Entry 2XCR (X-ray diffraction, 3.50 A resolution); this record covers chains B and D of the 4 polymer chains in the assembly.

== Chain B (and D) ==
Molecule: DNA gyrase subunit B, DNA gyrase subunit A
From: Staphylococcus aureus
Notes: EC 5.99.1.3; fragment: c-terminal 27kda domain, residues 410-644, n-terminal 56kda domain, residues 2-491; chain D of this document is another copy of the same molecule, construct and numbering; everything in this record applies to it too
UniProtKB: chimeric construct of P66937, Q99XG5: residues 410-644 from P66937 (GYRB_STAAN) positions 410-644 (same numbers); residues 1002-1491 from Q99XG5 positions 2-491 (UniProt number = residue number - 1000)
Chain sequence (726 residues; row label = number of the first residue in the row; note: 357 numbers in that range are skipped by the numbering (no residue carries them; nothing is unmodelled there)):
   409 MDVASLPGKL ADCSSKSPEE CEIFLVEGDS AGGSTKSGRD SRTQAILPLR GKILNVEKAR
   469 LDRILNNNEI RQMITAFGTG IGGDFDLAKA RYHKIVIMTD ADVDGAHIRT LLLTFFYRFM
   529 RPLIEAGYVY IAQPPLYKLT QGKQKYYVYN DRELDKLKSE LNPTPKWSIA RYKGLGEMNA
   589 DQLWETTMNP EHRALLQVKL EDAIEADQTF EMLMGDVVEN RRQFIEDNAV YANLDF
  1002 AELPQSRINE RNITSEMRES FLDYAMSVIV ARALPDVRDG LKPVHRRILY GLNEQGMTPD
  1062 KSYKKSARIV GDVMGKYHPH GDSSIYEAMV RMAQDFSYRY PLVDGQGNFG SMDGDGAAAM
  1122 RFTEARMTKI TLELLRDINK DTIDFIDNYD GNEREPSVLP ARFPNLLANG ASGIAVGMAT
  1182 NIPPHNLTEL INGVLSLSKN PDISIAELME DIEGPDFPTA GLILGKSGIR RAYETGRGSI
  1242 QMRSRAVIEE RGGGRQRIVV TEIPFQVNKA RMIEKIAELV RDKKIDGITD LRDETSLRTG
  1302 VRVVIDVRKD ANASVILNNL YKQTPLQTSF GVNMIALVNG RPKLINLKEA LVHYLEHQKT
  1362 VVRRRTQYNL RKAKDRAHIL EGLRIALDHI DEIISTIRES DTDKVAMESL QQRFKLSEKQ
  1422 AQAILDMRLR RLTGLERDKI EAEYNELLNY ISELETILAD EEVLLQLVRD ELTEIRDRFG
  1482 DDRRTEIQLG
Disordered / not traced: 409-416 (chain D: 409-415)
Sequence notes: expression tag (409); engineered mutation Phe1123 (Tyr123 in Q99XG5)
Small-molecule neighbours: RXV (6-methoxy-4-(2-{4-[([1,3]oxathiolo[5,4-c]pyridin-6-ylmethyl)amino]piperidin-1-yl}ethyl)quinoline-3-carbonitrile): Ala1068, Gly1072, Asp1083, Met1121
Swiss-Prot annotation at these positions:
  - binding site (Mg(2+)): Glu435, Asp508, Asp510
  - site (Interaction with DNA): Lys460, Asn463

== Chain B / chain D interface ==
Pairs across the interface (107):
  Ser438(B) - Asn1109(D)  hydrogen bond (backbone-side chain)
  Ser438(B) - Ala1119(D)
  Ser438(B) - Ala1120(D)
  Ser438(B) - Phe1123(D)
  Gly441(B) - Asn1109(D)
  Ser442(B) - Asn1109(D)
  Lys444(B) - Asp1116(D)  salt bridge
  Ser445(B) - Leu1298(D)
  Gly446(B) - Arg1299(D)  hydrogen bond (backbone-side chain)
  Arg447(B) - Arg1299(D)  hydrogen bond (backbone-side chain)
  Asp448(B) - Arg1299(D)  salt bridge
  Ser449(B) - Thr1296(D)  hydrogen bond (side chain-backbone)
  Gly582(B) - Phe1123(D)
  Gly584(B) - Gly1108(D)
  Gly584(B) - Asn1109(D)  hydrogen bond (backbone-backbone)
  Glu585(B) - Lys1066(D)  salt bridge
  Glu585(B) - Phe1123(D)
  Glu585(B) - Glu1125(D)
  Asn587(B) - Gly1106(D)
  Asn587(B) - Gln1107(D)  hydrogen bond
  Asn587(B) - Gly1108(D)
  Ala588(B) - Leu1298(D)
  Asp589(B) - Leu1298(D)
  Trp592(B) - Arg1299(D)
  Ser1063(B) - Asn1153(D)
  Lys1066(B) - Glu585(D)  salt bridge
  Lys1066(B) - Gly1076(D)
  Lys1066(B) - Tyr1150(D)
  Ala1068(B) - Gly1072(D)
  Arg1069(B) - Gly1072(D)
  Arg1069(B) - Lys1077(D)
  Gly1072(B) - Ala1068(D)
  Gly1072(B) - Arg1069(D)  hydrogen bond (backbone-backbone)
  Met1075(B) - Ala1068(D)  hydrophobic
  Met1075(B) - Arg1122(D)
  Lys1077(B) - Arg1069(D)
  Gly1106(B) - Asn587(D)
  Gln1107(B) - Tyr580(D)
  Gln1107(B) - Glu585(D)
  Gln1107(B) - Asn587(D)  hydrogen bond
  Gln1107(B) - Gln590(D)
  Gly1108(B) - Gly584(D)
  Gly1108(B) - Asn587(D)  hydrogen bond (backbone-side chain)
  Asn1109(B) - Ser438(D)  hydrogen bond (side chain-backbone)
  Asn1109(B) - Gly441(D)
  Asn1109(B) - Ser442(D)
  Asn1109(B) - Gly584(D)  hydrogen bond (backbone-backbone)
  Asp1116(B) - Lys444(D)
  Ala1119(B) - Ser438(D)
  Ala1120(B) - Ser438(D)
  Arg1122(B) - Gly1082(D)
  Phe1123(B) - Ser438(D)
  Phe1123(B) - Lys581(D)
  Phe1123(B) - Glu585(D)
  Glu1125(B) - Glu585(D)
  Tyr1150(B) - Lys1066(D)
  Asn1153(B) - Ser1063(D)
  Asn1153(B) - Lys1065(D)
  Arg1293(B) - Ser422(D)
  Asp1294(B) - Ser449(D)
  Thr1296(B) - Ser449(D)  hydrogen bond (backbone-side chain)
  Leu1298(B) - Ser445(D)
  Leu1298(B) - Ala588(D)  hydrophobic
  Leu1298(B) - Asp589(D)
  Arg1299(B) - Gly446(D)  hydrogen bond (side chain-backbone)
  Arg1299(B) - Arg447(D)
  Arg1299(B) - Trp592(D)
  Leu1388(B) - Arg1399(D)
  Ile1391(B) - Arg1399(D)
  Arg1399(B) - Ile1391(D)
  Arg1399(B) - Asp1392(D)  salt bridge
  Arg1399(B) - Leu1433(D)
  Arg1399(B) - Arg1438(D)
  Ser1401(B) - Thr1434(D)
  Ser1401(B) - Gly1435(D)  hydrogen bond (backbone-backbone)
  Asp1402(B) - Thr1434(D)
  Asp1402(B) - Gly1435(D)  hydrogen bond (backbone-backbone)
  Asp1402(B) - Leu1436(D)
  Thr1403(B) - Thr1434(D)
  Asp1404(B) - Arg1431(D)  salt bridge
  Asp1404(B) - Glu1437(D)
  Leu1426(B) - Arg1429(D)
  Leu1426(B) - Leu1430(D)  hydrogen bond (backbone-backbone)
  Leu1426(B) - Arg1431(D)  hydrogen bond (backbone-backbone)
  Asp1427(B) - Arg1429(D)  salt bridge
  Asp1427(B) - Arg1431(D)
  Met1428(B) - Arg1429(D)
  Met1428(B) - Leu1430(D)  hydrogen bond (backbone-backbone)
  Arg1429(B) - Leu1426(D)
  Arg1429(B) - Asp1427(D)  hydrogen bond (side chain-backbone)
  Arg1429(B) - Met1428(D)
  Arg1429(B) - Arg1429(D)
  Leu1430(B) - Ile1398(D)
  Leu1430(B) - Ile1425(D)
  Leu1430(B) - Leu1426(D)
  Leu1430(B) - Met1428(D)  hydrogen bond (backbone-backbone)
  Leu1430(B) - Leu1430(D)  hydrophobic
  Arg1431(B) - Leu1426(D)
  Arg1431(B) - Asp1427(D)  salt bridge
  Leu1433(B) - Ile1398(D)  hydrophobic
  Thr1434(B) - Ser1401(D)
  Thr1434(B) - Asp1402(D)
  Thr1434(B) - Thr1403(D)
  Gly1435(B) - Ser1401(D)
  Gly1435(B) - Asp1402(D)
  Leu1436(B) - Asp1402(D)
  Leu1436(B) - Thr1403(D)
Also at the interface, not in a pair above, chain B (77 interface residues in all): Arg579, Tyr580, Lys581, Met586, Lys1065, Asp1073, Gly1076, Gly1082, Asp1083, Ser1112, Thr1124, Glu1154, Glu1295, Ser1297, Asp1392, Ile1395, Ile1398, Ala1407, Ile1425, Glu1437
Also at the interface, not in a pair above, chain D (75 interface residues in all): Gly582, Met586, Asp1073, Met1075, Asp1083, Asp1114, Ala1118, Thr1124, Asp1294, Ser1297, Ile1395, Asp1404, Gln1423

== Summary ==
Chain B and chain D form an interface of 77 and 75 residues respectively; the contacts include 20 hydrogen
bonds and 8 salt bridges. Among the polar pairs are Lys444(B)-Asp1116(D), Asp448(B)-Arg1299(D) and
Glu585(B)-Lys1066(D). Bound to chain B: compound RXV.
Both chains are DNA gyrase subunit B, DNA gyrase subunit A (Staphylococcus aureus). Entry 2XCR (The 3.5A
crystal structure of the catalytic core (B'A' region) of Staphylococcus aureus DNA Gyrase complexed ...) was
determined by X-ray diffraction together with 2XCO and 2XCQ from the same study.
